PDB entry 6YNW | electron microscopy, 3.10 A resolution | chains d and e of the 13 polymer chains in the assembly

Chain d:
Protein: subunit delta
Organism: Tetrahymena thermophila
UniProtKB: Q22ZH1 (Q22ZH1_TETTS); residue numbers follow UniProt; this construct covers 1-158
Chain sequence (158 residues; row label = number of the first residue in the row):
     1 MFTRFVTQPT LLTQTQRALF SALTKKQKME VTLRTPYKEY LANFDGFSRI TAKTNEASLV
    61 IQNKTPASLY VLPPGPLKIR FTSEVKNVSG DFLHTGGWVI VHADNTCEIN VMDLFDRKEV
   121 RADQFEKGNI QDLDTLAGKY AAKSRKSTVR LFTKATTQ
Disordered / not traced: 1-23, 158

Chain e:
Protein: subunit epsilon
Organism: Tetrahymena thermophila
UniProtKB: I7MMW3 (I7MMW3_TETTS); residues 1-71 here = UniProt positions 1-71
Chain sequence (71 residues; each row starts with the number of its first residue):
     1 MCIEFAFKKA GIPIVRNFLH STEGVIYGLP QRVQRNLAIN YTVKQYKEGK AVSAKTIKTL
    61 QEAFPSKGDT K
Disordered / not traced: 1, 70-71

Interface between chain d and chain e:
Contacting residue pairs (51):
  Tyr-37(d) with Asn-36(e)
  Tyr-40(d) with Arg-32(e)
  Asn-55(d) with Ile-3(e)
  Val-71(d) with Ile-14(e), hydrophobic
  Leu-72(d) with Phe-18(e)
  Pro-73(d) with Phe-18(e), hydrophobic
  Pro-74(d) with Phe-18(e); Ser-21(e)
  Thr-95(d) with Phe-18(e)
  Gly-96(d) with Phe-18(e)
  Gly-97(d) with Phe-18(e)
  Trp-98(d) with Ile-14(e), hydrophobic
  Asp-113(d) with Val-33(e); Asn-36(e)
  Leu-114(d) with Arg-32(e), hydrogen bond (backbone-side chain)
  Phe-115(d) with Leu-29(e), hydrophobic; Arg-32(e)
  Glu-119(d) with Gly-28(e); Pro-30(e)
  Val-120(d) with Gly-28(e)
  Arg-121(d) with Tyr-27(e); Gly-28(e), hydrogen bond (side chain-backbone); Leu-29(e), hydrogen bond (side chain-backbone); Pro-30(e)
  Gln-124(d) with Tyr-27(e)
  Phe-125(d) with Gly-24(e); Val-25(e), hydrophobic; Gly-28(e)
  Glu-126(d) with Gly-24(e), hydrogen bond (backbone-backbone)
  Lys-127(d) with Tyr-27(e)
  Asn-129(d) with Glu-23(e); Ile-26(e)
  Gln-131(d) with Glu-23(e)
  Leu-133(d) with Leu-60(e), hydrophobic
  Thr-135(d) with Gly-68(e); Asp-69(e), hydrogen bond
  Leu-136(d) with Lys-9(e); Gly-68(e)
  Ala-137(d) with Ile-12(e), hydrophobic; Asp-69(e)
  Tyr-140(d) with Cys-2(e), hydrophobic; Ala-6(e), hydrophobic; Lys-9(e)
  Ala-141(d) with His-20(e)
  Ser-144(d) with Asn-17(e), hydrogen bond; Ser-21(e), hydrogen bond
  Arg-145(d) with His-20(e); Gly-24(e)
  Thr-148(d) with Ser-21(e), hydrogen bond (side chain-backbone)
  Val-149(d) with Val-25(e), hydrophobic
  Phe-152(d) with Val-25(e), hydrophobic
Interface residues without a listed pair, chain d (35 interface residues in all): Met-112
Interface residues without a listed pair, chain e (31 interface residues in all): Glu-4, Phe-5, Ala-10, Val-15, Arg-16, Thr-22, Ser-66

In short:
35 residues of chain d and 31 residues of chain e are in contact, with 8 hydrogen bonds. Polar pairs include
Leu-114(d)/Arg-32(e), Arg-121(d)/Gly-28(e) and Arg-121(d)/Leu-29(e).
Here chain d is subunit delta and chain e is subunit epsilon, both from Tetrahymena thermophila. Entry 6YNW
(Cryo-EM structure of Tetrahymena thermophila mitochondrial ATP synthase - central stalk/cring) was determined
by electron microscopy together with 6YNV, 6YNX, 6YNY, 6YNZ and 6YO0 from the same study.
